8RO1 - chains 6 and DX of the 49 polymer chains in the assembly; structure by electron microscopy, 3.00 A resolution.

== Chain 6 ==
Molecule: U6 snRNA
Source organism: Caenorhabditis elegans
Sequence (101 nucleotides; numbered 1 to 101; the number before each row is that of its first residue):
     1 GUUCUUCCGAGAACAUAUACUAAAAUUGGAACAAUACAGAGAAGAUUAGC
    51 AUGGCCCCUGCGCAAGGAUGACACGCAAAUUCGUGAAGCGUUCCAAAUUU
   101 U
Metal / ion sites: Mg2+ site 1: A43, U47; Mg2+ site 2: A48, G49, U69; Mg2+ site 3: C50, G66 (shared with 1 residue of chain A); Mg2+ site 4: G67, U69; Mg2+ site 5: U69, G70; Mg2+ site 6 near G70 (its only coordinating residue here)

== Chain DX ==
Name: Pre-mRNA-splicing factor ATP-dependent RNA helicase ddx-15
Source organism: Caenorhabditis elegans
Notes: EC 3.6.4.13
UniProt: Q20875 (DHX15_CAEEL); residue numbers follow UniProt; this construct covers 1-739
Sequence (739 residues; numbered 1 to 739; the number before each row is that of its first residue):
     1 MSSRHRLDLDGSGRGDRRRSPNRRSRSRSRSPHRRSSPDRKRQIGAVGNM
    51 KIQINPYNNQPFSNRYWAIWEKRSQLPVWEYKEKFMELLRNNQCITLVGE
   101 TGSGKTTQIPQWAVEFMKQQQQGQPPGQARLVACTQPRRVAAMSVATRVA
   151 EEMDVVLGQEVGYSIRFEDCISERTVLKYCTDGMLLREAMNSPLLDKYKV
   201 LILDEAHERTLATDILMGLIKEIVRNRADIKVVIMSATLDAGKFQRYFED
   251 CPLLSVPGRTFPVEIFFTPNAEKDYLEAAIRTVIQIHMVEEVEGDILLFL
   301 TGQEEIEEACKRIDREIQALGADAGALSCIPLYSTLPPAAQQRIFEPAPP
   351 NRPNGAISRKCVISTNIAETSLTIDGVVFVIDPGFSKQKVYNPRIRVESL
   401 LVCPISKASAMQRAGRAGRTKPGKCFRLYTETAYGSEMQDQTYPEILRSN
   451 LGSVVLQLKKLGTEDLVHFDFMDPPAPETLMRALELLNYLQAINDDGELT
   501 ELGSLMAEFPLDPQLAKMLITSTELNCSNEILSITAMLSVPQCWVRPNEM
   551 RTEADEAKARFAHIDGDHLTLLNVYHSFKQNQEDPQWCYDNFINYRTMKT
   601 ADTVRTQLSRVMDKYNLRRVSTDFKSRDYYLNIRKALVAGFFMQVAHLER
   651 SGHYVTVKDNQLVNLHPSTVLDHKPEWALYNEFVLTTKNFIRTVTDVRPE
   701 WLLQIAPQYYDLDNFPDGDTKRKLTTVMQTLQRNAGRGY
Not modelled in the structure: 1-50, 733-739

== Interface between chain 6 and chain DX ==
Pairs across the interface (46; chain 6 residue first):
  C94(6) - Thr687(DX)  hydrogen bond to the sugar
  C94(6) - Lys688(DX)  hydrogen bond to the base
  C94(6) - Phe690(DX)  sugar contact
  A95(6) - Glu304(DX)  sugar contact
  A95(6) - Arg546(DX)  hydrogen bond to the base
  A95(6) - Arg551(DX)  base contact
  A95(6) - His666(DX)  phosphate contact
  A95(6) - Pro667(DX)  base contact
  A95(6) - Ser668(DX)  base contact
  A95(6) - Thr686(DX)  hydrogen bond to the phosphate
  A95(6) - Thr687(DX)  hydrogen bond to the phosphate
  A96(6) - Glu304(DX)  phosphate contact
  A96(6) - Gln542(DX)  base contact
  A96(6) - His666(DX)  salt bridge to the phosphate
  A96(6) - Glu682(DX)  base contact
  A96(6) - Thr686(DX)  phosphate contact
  A96(6) - Arg692(DX)  salt bridge to the phosphate
  A97(6) - Thr301(DX)  phosphate contact
  A97(6) - Gly302(DX)  phosphate contact
  A97(6) - Gln303(DX)  hydrogen bond to the phosphate
  A97(6) - Thr365(DX)  hydrogen bond to the phosphate
  A97(6) - Asn366(DX)  hydrogen bond to the sugar
  A97(6) - Lys387(DX)  salt bridge to the phosphate
  A97(6) - Lys389(DX)  base contact
  A97(6) - Leu400(DX)  base contact
  U98(6) - Arg138(DX)  hydrogen bond to the phosphate
  U98(6) - Tyr333(DX)  phosphate contact
  U98(6) - Ser334(DX)  hydrogen bond to the phosphate
  U98(6) - Thr365(DX)  hydrogen bond to the phosphate
  U98(6) - Asn366(DX)  hydrogen bond to the sugar
  U98(6) - Ile367(DX)  phosphate contact
  U99(6) - Arg138(DX)  salt bridge to the phosphate
  U99(6) - Ser334(DX)  phosphate contact
  U99(6) - Ile367(DX)  phosphate contact
  U99(6) - Pro541(DX)  base contact
  U100(6) - Pro137(DX)  sugar contact
  U100(6) - Arg138(DX)  phosphate contact
  U100(6) - Arg139(DX)  hydrogen bond to the phosphate
  U100(6) - Thr181(DX)  phosphate contact
  U100(6) - Gly183(DX)  sugar contact
  U101(6) - Arg139(DX)  phosphate contact
  U101(6) - Arg166(DX)  salt bridge to the phosphate
  U101(6) - Thr181(DX)  hydrogen bond to the phosphate
  U101(6) - Met184(DX)  sugar contact
  U101(6) - Arg187(DX)  hydrogen bond to the sugar
  U101(6) - Pro510(DX)  sugar contact
Other interface residues (no listed pair), chain DX (39 interface residues in all): Val140, Ile165, Arg448, Gln607, Val684

== Summary ==
Chain 6 and chain DX form an interface of 8 and 39 residues respectively; the contacts include 15 hydrogen
bonds and 5 salt bridges. Polar pairs include C94(6)-Lys688(DX), A95(6)-Arg546(DX) and C94(6)-Thr687(DX). The
Mg2+ site 1 is built by A43(6) and U47(6).
Chain 6 is U6 snRNA and chain DX is Pre-mRNA-splicing factor ATP-dependent RNA helicase ddx-15, both from
Caenorhabditis elegans; the structure, Structure of the C. elegans Intron Lariat Spliceosome double-primed for
disassembly (ILS''), was determined by electron microscopy.
